Entry 8BWF (X-ray diffraction, 2.90 A resolution); this record covers chains A and a.

[Chain A]
Molecule: Polypyrimidine tract-binding protein 1
Source organism: Homo sapiens
Reference sequence: P26599 (PTBP1_HUMAN); numbering as in UniProt (aligned over 57-140)
Chain sequence (86 residues; numbered 55 to 140; the number before each row is that of its first residue):
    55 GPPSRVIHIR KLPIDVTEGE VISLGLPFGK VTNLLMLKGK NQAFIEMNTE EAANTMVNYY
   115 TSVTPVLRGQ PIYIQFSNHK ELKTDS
Unresolved in the structure: 55, 134-140
Differences from the reference sequence: expression tag (55-56)
Swiss-Prot annotation at these positions:
  - modified residue: Y127 (Phosphotyrosine), T138 (Phosphothreonine)
  - cross-link: K65 (Glycyl lysine isopeptide (Lys-Gly) (interchain with G-Cter in SUMO2))

[Chain a]
Molecule: Ligand
Chain sequence (13 residues; numbered 143 to 155; the number before each row is that of its first residue):
   143 NQLRAQXALQ XVN
Modified positions: L145 (2-methyl-L-norleucine; MK8); S9X (2-azanyl-2-butyl-hexanal) at position 149; 2JN (2-methyl-D-norleucine) at position 153
Covalent attachments: covalent link L145-S9X_149; covalent link S9X_149-2JN_153; amino group (NH2) linked to N155
Residues lining bound ligands: amino group (NH2): Q152, 2JN_153, V154

[Interface between chain A and chain a]
Pairs across the interface (12; chain A residue first):
  E72(A) with R146(a), salt bridge
  I76(A) with A150(a); L151(a)
  L80(A) with V154(a), hydrophobic
  K84(A) with N155(a)
  V85(A) with L151(a); N155(a)
  T86(A) with L151(a)
  N87(A) with L151(a)
  L88(A) with A147(a); L151(a)
  L89(A) with Q144(a)

[Summary]
9 residues of chain A face 7 of chain a across their interface, with 1 salt bridge. Its one salt-bridged
contact is E72(A)-R146(a). Amino group is covalently linked to N155(a).
Chain A is Polypyrimidine tract-binding protein 1 (Homo sapiens) and chain a is Ligand; the structure, PTBP1
RRM1 bound to an allosteric inhibitor, was determined by X-ray diffraction.
